6I1X - chains H and I of the 15 polymer chains in the assembly; structure by electron microscopy, 3.70 A resolution.

Chain H (and I):
Name: Type II secretion system protein D
Source organism: Aeromonas hydrophila
Notes: chain I of this document is another copy of the same molecule, construct and numbering; everything in this record applies to it too
UniProt: P31780 (GSPD_AERHY); residues 97-620 here correspond to UniProt positions 122-645 (UniProt number = residue number + 25)
Chain sequence (524 residues; each row starts with the number of its first residue):
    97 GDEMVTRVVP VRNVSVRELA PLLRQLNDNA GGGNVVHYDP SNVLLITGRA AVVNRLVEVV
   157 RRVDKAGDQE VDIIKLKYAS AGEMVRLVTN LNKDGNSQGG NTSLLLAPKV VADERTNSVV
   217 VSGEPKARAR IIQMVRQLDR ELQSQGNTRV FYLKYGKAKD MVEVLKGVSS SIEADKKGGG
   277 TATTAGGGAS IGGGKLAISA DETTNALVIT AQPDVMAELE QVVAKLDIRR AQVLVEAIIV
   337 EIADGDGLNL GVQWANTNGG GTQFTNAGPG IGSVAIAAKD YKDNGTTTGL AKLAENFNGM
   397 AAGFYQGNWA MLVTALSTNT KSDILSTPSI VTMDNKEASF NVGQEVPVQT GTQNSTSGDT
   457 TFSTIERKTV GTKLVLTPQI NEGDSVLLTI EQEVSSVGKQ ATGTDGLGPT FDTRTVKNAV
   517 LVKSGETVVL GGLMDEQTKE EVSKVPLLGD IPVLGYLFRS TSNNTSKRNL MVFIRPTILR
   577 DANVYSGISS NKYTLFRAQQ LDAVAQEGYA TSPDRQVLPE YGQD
Not modelled in the structure: 267-291, 447-459
Construct notes: conflict Glu237 (Asp262 in P31780), Leu472 (Val497 in P31780)
Swiss-Prot annotation at these positions:
  - site: Gly439 (May serve as a pivot that allows opening of the central gate for substrate egress)

Chain H / chain I interface:
Residue-residue contacts (269; chain H residue first):
  Met100(H) with Arg151(I), hydrogen bond
  Thr102(H) with Arg158(I), hydrogen bond
  Arg103(H) with Arg158(I)
  Val104(H) with Arg158(I); Lys161(I); Ala162(I), hydrophobic
  Val105(H) with Lys222(I)
  Pro106(H) with Lys222(I), hydrogen bond (backbone-side chain)
  Val107(H) with Glu220(I)
  Arg108(H) with Pro204(I); Glu220(I), salt bridge; Lys222(I), hydrogen bond (side chain-backbone); Ala223(I); Arg226(I)
  Ser111(H) with Thr198(I), hydrogen bond (side chain-backbone)
  Arg113(H) with Glu114(I), salt bridge; Asn197(I)
  Val131(H) with Leu118(I), hydrophobic; Val155(I), hydrophobic
  His133(H) with Glu114(I), hydrogen bond (side chain-backbone); Leu115(I); Leu118(I); Val159(I)
  Asp135(H) with Asn109(I); Val110(I); Val159(I); Asp160(I); Ala162(I), hydrogen bond (side chain-backbone); Gly163(I), hydrogen bond (side chain-backbone)
  Pro136(H) with Val110(I); Leu202(I), hydrophobic
  Ser137(H) with Asn109(I); Val110(I); Gly163(I), hydrogen bond (side chain-backbone); Asp164(I), hydrogen bond (side chain-backbone); Gln165(I); Leu202(I)
  Asn138(H) with Ala162(I); Gly163(I); Ala203(I); Glu220(I)
  Val139(H) with Lys161(I); Ala162(I), hydrogen bond (backbone-backbone); Gly163(I); Asp164(I)
  Leu140(H) with Ala162(I), hydrogen bond (backbone-backbone)
  Leu141(H) with Val155(I); Arg158(I); Val159(I), hydrophobic; Ala162(I), hydrophobic
  Ile142(H) with Arg158(I), hydrogen bond (backbone-side chain)
  Asp160(H) with Lys222(I), salt bridge
  Asp164(H) with Arg226(I), salt bridge
  Gln165(H) with Asp190(I)
  Glu166(H) with Arg226(I), salt bridge; Gln229(I)
  Val167(H) with Met230(I), hydrophobic; Gln233(I), hydrogen bond (backbone-side chain)
  Asp168(H) with Gln233(I), hydrogen bond (backbone-side chain)
  Ile169(H) with Gln233(I); Leu234(I), hydrophobic; Arg236(I), hydrogen bond (backbone-side chain)
  Lys171(H) with Gln239(I); Gln241(I), hydrogen bond
  Lys173(H) with Gln241(I); Pro309(I)
  Tyr174(H) with Pro309(I); Asp310(I), hydrogen bond (backbone-backbone)
  Ser176(H) with Gln308(I); Asp310(I)
  Glu179(H) with Asp310(I)
  Leu201(H) with Asn188(I); Lys189(I)
  Leu202(H) with Lys189(I); Leu200(I), hydrophobic
  Lys205(H) with Asn186(I), hydrogen bond (side chain-backbone); Asn188(I)
  Val207(H) with Leu183(I), hydrophobic; Asn186(I)
  Ala208(H) with Leu183(I)
  Asp209(H) with Glu179(I); Leu183(I)
  Glu210(H) with Asn243(I), hydrogen bond (backbone-side chain); Gln308(I)
  Arg211(H) with Ser176(I), hydrogen bond; Glu179(I); Leu238(I); Asn243(I)
  Thr212(H) with Ala175(I); Leu238(I)
  Asn213(H) with Pro309(I)
  Val216(H) with Leu183(I), hydrophobic
  Ser218(H) with Leu187(I), hydrogen bond (side chain-backbone)
  Ser240(H) with Gln317(I), hydrogen bond (backbone-side chain)
  Gly242(H) with Gln317(I)
  Asn243(H) with Glu314(I)
  Thr244(H) with Val264(I); Glu314(I), hydrogen bond; Val318(I)
  Arg245(H) with Lys321(I)
  Val246(H) with Val318(I); Lys321(I)
  Tyr248(H) with Lys321(I), hydrogen bond (side chain-backbone); Ile324(I)
  Lys250(H) with Gln475(I); Ile476(I); Asn477(I); Glu478(I)
  Tyr251(H) with Gln475(I), hydrogen bond (backbone-side chain); Asn477(I), hydrogen bond; Leu483(I); Leu517(I), hydrophobic
  Gly252(H) with Gln475(I), hydrogen bond (backbone-side chain)
  Lys253(H) with Gln475(I)
  Ala293(H) with Gly263(I); Ser266(I)
  Ser295(H) with Val260(I), hydrogen bond (side chain-backbone)
  Asp297(H) with Met257(I); Val260(I); Leu322(I)
  Glu298(H) with Asn431(I)
  Thr299(H) with Arg326(I), hydrogen bond; Asp430(I); Asn431(I); Lys432(I)
  Thr300(H) with Leu322(I), hydrogen bond (side chain-backbone); Ile324(I); Arg326(I)
  Asn301(H) with Asn431(I), hydrogen bond; Gln475(I)
  Val304(H) with Val260(I), hydrophobic; Val264(I), hydrophobic; Val318(I), hydrophobic; Leu322(I), hydrophobic
  Thr306(H) with Val264(I); Glu314(I)
  Arg325(H) with Leu517(I)
  Arg326(H) with Leu483(I)
  Gln328(H) with Val516(I); Leu517(I), hydrogen bond (side chain-backbone); Val518(I)
  Tyr377(H) with Lys375(I)
  Thr383(H) with Ile372(I)
  Ala390(H) with Gln359(I), hydrogen bond (backbone-side chain)
  Phe393(H) with Gln359(I); Phe360(I)
  Asn394(H) with Gln359(I); Phe360(I); Thr361(I), hydrogen bond (side chain-backbone); Ser539(I)
  Gly395(H) with Thr358(I); Gln359(I); Phe360(I)
  Met396(H) with Val541(I), hydrophobic
  Ala397(H) with Gly357(I)
  Gly399(H) with Gly355(I)
  Ala411(H) with Pro542(I), hydrophobic
  Leu412(H) with Phe360(I), hydrophobic; Ser539(I); Lys540(I); Pro542(I)
  Ser413(H) with Lys540(I), hydrogen bond (backbone-side chain); Pro542(I)
  Asn415(H) with Val538(I); Lys540(I)
  Thr416(H) with Glu536(I)
  Lys417(H) with Thr534(I); Lys535(I); Glu536(I), hydrogen bond (backbone-backbone)
  Ser418(H) with Thr534(I), hydrogen bond (side chain-backbone)
  Asp419(H) with Glu532(I); Gln533(I); Thr534(I), hydrogen bond (backbone-backbone)
  Ile420(H) with Glu532(I)
  Leu421(H) with Met530(I); Asp531(I); Glu532(I), hydrogen bond (backbone-backbone)
  Ser422(H) with Leu529(I); Met530(I); Asp531(I)
  Thr423(H) with Gly528(I); Met530(I), hydrogen bond (backbone-backbone)
  Pro424(H) with Gly528(I); Leu529(I), hydrophobic
  Ser425(H) with Gly527(I); Gly528(I), hydrogen bond (backbone-backbone)
  Ile426(H) with Val512(I), hydrophobic; Asn514(I); Leu526(I); Gly527(I)
  Val427(H) with Asn514(I), hydrogen bond (backbone-side chain); Ala515(I); Val516(I); Val525(I); Leu526(I), hydrogen bond (backbone-backbone)
  Thr428(H) with Ala515(I)
  Met429(H) with Leu483(I), hydrophobic; Ala515(I), hydrogen bond (backbone-backbone); Leu517(I), hydrophobic
  Lys432(H) with Ala515(I)
  Ala434(H) with Lys513(I); Asn514(I)
  Ser435(H) with Val512(I); Lys513(I), hydrogen bond (backbone-backbone)
  Phe436(H) with Thr511(I); Val512(I), hydrophobic; Gly527(I); Gly528(I); Leu529(I)
  Asn437(H) with Thr509(I), hydrogen bond; Arg510(I); Thr511(I), hydrogen bond (backbone-backbone)
  Val438(H) with Thr509(I); Arg510(I); Leu529(I), hydrophobic; Leu566(I), hydrophobic
  Gly439(H) with Asp508(I); Thr509(I), hydrogen bond (backbone-backbone)
  Gln440(H) with Phe507(I); Asp508(I); Thr509(I)
  Glu441(H) with Glu489(I); Thr506(I); Phe507(I), hydrogen bond (backbone-backbone); Thr509(I)
  Val442(H) with Thr506(I)
  Pro443(H) with Leu503(I); Gly504(I); Pro505(I); Thr506(I)
  Gln445(H) with Leu503(I)
  Thr460(H) with Thr446(I)
  Ile461(H) with Gln445(I); Thr446(I); Leu503(I), hydrophobic
  Arg463(H) with Val444(I); Pro505(I), hydrogen bond (side chain-backbone); Thr506(I); Phe507(I)
  Thr468(H) with Leu529(I)
  Val493(H) with Asp501(I)
  Lys495(H) with Asp501(I)
  Gln496(H) with Asp501(I)
  Ala497(H) with Asp501(I)
  Thr498(H) with Asp501(I)
  Ala578(H) with Lys519(I)
  Asn579(H) with Lys519(I)
  Tyr581(H) with Leu517(I); Val518(I); Val524(I); Val525(I), hydrogen bond (side chain-backbone)
  Ser585(H) with Thr523(I), hydrogen bond (side chain-backbone); Val524(I); Val525(I)
  Lys588(H) with Met567(I)
  Tyr589(H) with Thr523(I); Phe569(I), hydrophobic
  Phe592(H) with Val336(I), hydrophobic; Ile338(I), hydrophobic; Met567(I), hydrophobic
  Gln595(H) with Asn565(I), hydrogen bond
  Gln596(H) with Ile338(I); Asp419(I)
  Glu603(H) with Lys417(I), salt bridge
  Arg611(H) with Asp340(I), salt bridge; Lys417(I)
  Gln612(H) with Asp419(I)
  Tyr617(H) with Glu522(I), hydrogen bond; Thr523(I), hydrogen bond (side chain-backbone)
Also at the interface, not in a pair above, chain H (146 interface residues in all): Val132, Tyr134, Thr143, Ile170, Ala175, Val206, Leu238, Leu249, Ile294, Ala296, Ala302, Glu391, Asn392, Thr414, Glu433, Ser582, Leu614, Asp620
Also at the interface, not in a pair above, chain I (143 interface residues in all): Val107, Glu154, Arg182, Ser199, Glu210, Asp256, Glu259, Leu261, Ile334, Gly356, Asp376, Ser481, Thr500, Gly502, Glu537, Leu544, Arg564, Arg571

Overview:
Chain H and chain I form an interface of 146 and 143 residues respectively; the contacts include 56 hydrogen
bonds and 7 salt bridges. Among the polar pairs are Arg108(H)-Glu220(I), Arg113(H)-Glu114(I) and
Asp160(H)-Lys222(I).
Both chains are Type II secretion system protein D (Aeromonas hydrophila). Entry 6I1X (Aeromonas hydrophila
ExeD) was determined by electron microscopy together with 6I1Y and 6I2V from the same study.
